Entry 2EQB (X-ray diffraction, 2.70 A resolution); this record covers chains A and B of the 3 polymer chains in the assembly.

Chain A:
Molecule: Ras-related protein SEC4
From: Saccharomyces cerevisiae
Reference sequence: P07560 (SEC4_YEAST); residue numbers follow UniProt; this construct covers 19-187
Chain sequence (174 residues; row label = number of the first residue in the row):
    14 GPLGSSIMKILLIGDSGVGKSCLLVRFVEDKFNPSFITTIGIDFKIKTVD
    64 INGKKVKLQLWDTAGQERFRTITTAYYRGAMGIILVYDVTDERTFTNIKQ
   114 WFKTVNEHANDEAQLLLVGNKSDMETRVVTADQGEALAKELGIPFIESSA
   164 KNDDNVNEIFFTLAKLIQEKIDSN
Disordered / not traced: 14-16
Sequence notes: cloning artifact (14-18)
Swiss-Prot annotation at these positions:
  - motif: F49 to F57 (Effector region)
  - binding site (GTP): G27 to S34, D75 to Q79, N133 to D136
Reported in the primary citation:
  - binding site for phosphate ion: D28 to S34
  - conformationally variable residues (loop rearrangement): E42 to P47, S48 to D56, T76 to A93
  - contacts within the chain: P47-F49, I55-Y89 (hydrophobic contact), I55-W74 (hydrophobic contact)
  - mutagenesis - I50A: decreased catalytic activity (citing earlier work)

Chain B:
Molecule: Rab guanine nucleotide exchange factor SEC2
From: Saccharomyces cerevisiae
Notes: fragment: GEF domain, residues 51-142
Reference sequence: P17065 (SEC2_YEAST); residue numbers follow UniProt; this construct covers 51-142
Chain sequence (97 residues; numbered 46 to 142; the number before each row is that of its first residue):
    46 GPLGSNYNQLKEDYNTLKRELSDRDDEVKRLREDIAKENELRTKAEEEAD
    96 KLNKEVEDLTASLFDEANNMVADARKEKYAIEILNKRLTEQLREKDT
Disordered / not traced: 46-49
Sequence notes: cloning artifact (46-50)
Reported in the primary citation:
  - binding site for phosphate ion: R120, K123
  - mutagenesis - E100A, E102A, L104A, T105A, F109A: decreased catalytic activity with Ras-related protein SEC4 (chain A) (citing earlier work)
  - self-association interface (contacts with another copy of this molecule); pairs are residue here / residue on that copy: E83-R87 (salt bridge), R87-R87, F109-L104 (hydrophobic contact), F109-L108, A90, A94
  - conformationally variable residues (helix shift, side-chain flip): R77 to D95, F109

How chain A and chain B interact:
Contacting residue pairs (32):
  K22(A) - E102(B)  salt bridge
  K22(A) - D103(B)  salt bridge
  K44(A) - Y124(B)  hydrogen bond
  F45(A) - A117(B)
  F45(A) - R120(B)  hydrogen bond (backbone-side chain)
  F45(A) - K121(B)
  F45(A) - Y124(B)  hydrophobic
  N46(A) - N113(B)
  N46(A) - A117(B)
  P47(A) - N113(B)
  P47(A) - V116(B)  hydrophobic
  P47(A) - R120(B)
  F49(A) - A112(B)  hydrophobic
  F49(A) - N113(B)
  I53(A) - F109(B)  hydrophobic
  I55(A) - F109(B)  hydrophobic
  F57(A) - F109(B)  hydrophobic
  F57(A) - N113(B)  hydrogen bond (backbone-side chain)
  W74(A) - E102(B)  hydrogen bond
  W74(A) - T105(B)
  W74(A) - A106(B)  hydrophobic
  W74(A) - F109(B)  hydrophobic
  I85(A) - V101(B)  hydrophobic
  I85(A) - T105(B)
  A88(A) - N98(B)
  A88(A) - V101(B)  hydrophobic
  Y89(A) - E102(B)
  Y89(A) - T105(B)  hydrogen bond
  R91(A) - D95(B)  salt bridge
  R91(A) - N98(B)  hydrogen bond (side chain-backbone)
  R91(A) - K99(B)
  G92(A) - E102(B)
Also at the interface, not in a pair above, chain A (17 interface residues in all): D56, T84
Also at the interface, not in a pair above, chain B (17 interface residues in all): D110
Interface features reported in the paper:
  - residue pairs: K44(A)-Y124(B) (hydrogen bond), F45(A)-R120(B) (backbone contact), F49(A)-V116(B), W74(A)-E102(B) (hydrogen bond), I85(A)-V101(B) (hydrophobic contact), A88(A)-V101(B) (hydrophobic contact), Y89(A)-T105(B) (hydrogen bond), F109(B)-I55(A) (hydrophobic contact)
  - interface residues, chain A: K22(A), P47(A), F49(A), I53(A), I55(A), F57(A), W74(A)
  - interface residues, chain B: K96(B), F109(B)

Summary:
The chain A/chain B interface involves 17 residues from each chain; the contacts include 6 hydrogen bonds and
3 salt bridges. Polar contacts include K22(A)-E102(B), K22(A)-D103(B) and R91(A)-D95(B). The authors report
hydrogen bonds between K44(A) and Y124(B), W74(A) and E102(B) and Y89(A) and T105(B); a backbone contact
between F45(A) and R120(B); a contact between F49(A) and V116(B). From the paper: a binding site for phosphate
ion at D28(A) and R120(B) among others; E100A, E102A and L104A of chain B, among others, reduce catalytic
activity with Ras-related protein SEC4 (chain A); 6 substitutions were tested in all.
Here chain A is Ras-related protein SEC4 and chain B is Rab guanine nucleotide exchange factor SEC2, both from
Saccharomyces cerevisiae. Entry 2EQB (Crystal structure of the Rab GTPase Sec4p, the Sec2p GEF domain, and
phosphate complex) was determined by X-ray diffraction.
